Entry 8WCT (X-ray diffraction, 1.90 A resolution); this record covers chains A and B.

# Chain A (and B)
Name: Bifunctional diguanylate cyclase/phosphodiesterase
Source organism: Pseudomonas aeruginosa
Notes: chain B of this document is another copy of the same molecule, construct and numbering; everything in this record applies to it too
UniProtKB: Q9I243 (Q9I243_PSEAE); residues 40-255 here = UniProt positions 40-255
Sequence (250 residues; row label = number of the first residue in the row):
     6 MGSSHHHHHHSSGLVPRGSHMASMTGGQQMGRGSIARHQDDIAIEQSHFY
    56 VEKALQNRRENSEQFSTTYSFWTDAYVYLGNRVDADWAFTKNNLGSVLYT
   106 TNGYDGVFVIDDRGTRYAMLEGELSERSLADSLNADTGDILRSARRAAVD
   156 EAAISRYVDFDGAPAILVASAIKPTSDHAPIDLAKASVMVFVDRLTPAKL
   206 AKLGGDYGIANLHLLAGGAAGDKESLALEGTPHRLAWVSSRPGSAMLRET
Not modelled in the structure: 6-35, 250-255
Sequence notes: initiating methionine (6); expression tag (7-39)
From the paper describing this entry:
  - self-association interface (contacts with another copy of this molecule); pairs are residue here / residue on that copy: Gln69-Asn107 (hydrogen bond), Gln51, Lys96, Thr180, Asp182, Pro247

# How chain A and chain B interact
Contacting residue pairs (62):
  Ile47(A) with Ser249(B)
  Glu50(A) with Ser249(B)
  Gln51(A) with Gln51(B), hydrogen bond; Arg246(B); Pro247(B), hydrogen bond (side chain-backbone); Ser249(B)
  Phe54(A) with Gly213(B); Gly248(B)
  Tyr55(A) with Tyr55(B); Tyr212(B), hydrogen bond (side chain-backbone); Gly213(B); Pro247(B); Gly248(B), hydrogen bond (side chain-backbone)
  Lys58(A) with Gly210(B); Asp211(B)
  Asn62(A) with Asp211(B); Tyr212(B)
  Asn66(A) with Asn66(B)
  Gln69(A) with Thr106(B); Asn107(B), hydrogen bond
  Phe70(A) with Gln69(B); Thr73(B)
  Thr73(A) with Phe70(B); Tyr74(B)
  Tyr74(A) with Thr73(B)
  Trp77(A) with Trp77(B), hydrophobic; Asn98(B)
  Asp79(A) with Asp79(B); Asn98(B)
  Thr95(A) with Asp182(B)
  Lys96(A) with Thr180(B), hydrogen bond (backbone-side chain); Asp182(B)
  Asn97(A) with Thr180(B); Ser181(B); Asp182(B), hydrogen bond
  Asn98(A) with Trp77(B); Asp79(B)
  Asn107(A) with Gln69(B), hydrogen bond
  Thr180(A) with Lys96(B), hydrogen bond (side chain-backbone); Asn97(B)
  Ser181(A) with Asn97(B)
  Asp182(A) with Thr95(B); Lys96(B); Asn97(B), hydrogen bond
  Gly210(A) with Lys58(B)
  Asp211(A) with Lys58(B); Asn62(B)
  Tyr212(A) with Tyr55(B), hydrogen bond (backbone-side chain); Asn62(B); Tyr212(B), hydrogen bond
  Gly213(A) with Phe54(B); Tyr55(B)
  Arg246(A) with Ile47(B); Gln51(B); Arg246(B)
  Pro247(A) with Gln51(B), hydrogen bond (backbone-side chain); Tyr55(B)
  Gly248(A) with Gln51(B); Phe54(B); Tyr55(B)
  Ser249(A) with Glu50(B); Gln51(B)
Interface residues without a listed pair, chain A (32 interface residues in all): Glu65, Lys207
Interface residues without a listed pair, chain B (33 interface residues in all): Glu65, Lys207

# In short
Chain A and chain B form an interface of 32 and 33 residues respectively; the contacts include 13 hydrogen
bonds. Polar pairs include Gln51(A)-Gln51(B), Gln51(A)-Pro247(B) and Tyr55(A)-Tyr212(B). From the paper: a
self-association interface involving Gln51(A), Gln69(A) and Lys96(A) among others.
Chain A and chain B are both Bifunctional diguanylate cyclase/phosphodiesterase (Pseudomonas aeruginosa); the
structure, The crystal structure of the CHASE4 domain of iron-sensetive membrane protein (IsmP,Uniprot
ID:Q9I243), was determined by X-ray diffraction, deposited together with 8WCN.
